8IQC - chain A; structure by X-ray diffraction, 2.00 A resolution.

Chain A:
Name: Putative primase C962R
Source organism: African swine fever virus BA71V
Notes: fragment: N-terminal Prim/Pol domain
UniProtKB: A0A0C5B022 (A0A0C5B022_ASF); residue numbers follow UniProt; this construct covers 21-272
Chain sequence (254 residues; each row starts with the number of its first residue):
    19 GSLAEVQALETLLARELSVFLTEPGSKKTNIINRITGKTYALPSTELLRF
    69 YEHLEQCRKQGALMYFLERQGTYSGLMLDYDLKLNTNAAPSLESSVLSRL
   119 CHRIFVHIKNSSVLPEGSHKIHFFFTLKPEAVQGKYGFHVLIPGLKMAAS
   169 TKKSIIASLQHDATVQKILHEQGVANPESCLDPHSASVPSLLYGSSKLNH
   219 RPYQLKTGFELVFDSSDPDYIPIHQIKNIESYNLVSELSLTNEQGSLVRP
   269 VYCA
Disordered / not traced: 19-46
Differences from the reference sequence: expression tag (19-20)
Bound ions: Mn2+ site 1: D97, D99; Mn2+ site 2: D97, D99, D200
Reported in the primary citation:
  - Mn2+ coordination: D99

Summary:
The Mn2+ site 1 is built by D97 and D99. D97, D99 and D200 form the Mn2+ site 2. The paper reports Mn2+
coordination by D99.
Chain A is Putative primase C962R (African swine fever virus BA71V); the structure, Crystal structure of
AsfvPrimPol N-terminal Prim/Pol domain in complex with Mn2+, was determined by X-ray diffraction, deposited
together with 8IQB, 8IQD, 8IQH and 8IQI.
